9KI1 - chains 7 and 8 of the 60 polymer chains in the assembly; structure by electron microscopy, 3.30 A resolution.

== Chain 7 (and 8) ==
Name: Tail tube protein
Source organism: Escherichia phage Mu
Notes: chain 8 of this document is another copy of the same molecule, construct and numbering; everything in this record applies to it too
UniProt: P79679 (TUBE_BPMU); numbering as in UniProt (aligned over 1-118)
Amino-acid sequence (118 residues; row label = number of the first residue in the row):
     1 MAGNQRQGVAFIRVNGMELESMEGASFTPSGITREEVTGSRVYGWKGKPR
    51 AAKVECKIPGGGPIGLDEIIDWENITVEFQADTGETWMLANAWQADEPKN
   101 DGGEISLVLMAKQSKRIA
Disordered / not traced: 1-2, 118

== How chain 7 and chain 8 interact ==
Contacting residue pairs (46):
  R6(7) with G60(8); G61(8)
  Q7(7) with G60(8); G61(8); G102(8); G103(8)
  A25(7) with N100(8); D101(8); G102(8), hydrogen bond (backbone-backbone)
  S26(7) with K99(8), hydrogen bond; N100(8); D101(8)
  F27(7) with L66(8), hydrophobic; K99(8); N100(8), hydrogen bond (backbone-backbone)
  T28(7) with P98(8); K99(8)
  P29(7) with L66(8), hydrophobic; I70(8), hydrophobic; P98(8)
  T33(7) with D96(8), hydrogen bond (side chain-backbone)
  R34(7) with I70(8), hydrogen bond (side chain-backbone); E73(8), salt bridge; Q94(8); A95(8); D96(8)
  E36(7) with A51(8); M110(8)
  T38(7) with P49(8)
  G39(7) with P49(8)
  S40(7) with P49(8)
  V42(7) with R50(8); A51(8), hydrophobic; K112(8)
  Y43(7) with K112(8)
  G44(7) with W93(8)
  W45(7) with E73(8); W93(8)
  R50(7) with I70(8); D96(8); P98(8)
  T83(7) with G61(8)
  E85(7) with G61(8)
  W87(7) with L66(8), hydrophobic; D67(8)
  R116(7) with D67(8), salt bridge
Also at the interface, not in a pair above, chain 7 (26 interface residues in all): G8, S30, R41, F79
Also at the interface, not in a pair above, chain 8 (25 interface residues in all): G62, P63, W72, E97

== Summary ==
26 residues of chain 7 face 25 of chain 8 across their interface, with 5 hydrogen bonds and 2 salt bridges.
Polar pairs include R34(7)-E73(8), R116(7)-D67(8) and S26(7)-K99(8).
Chain 7 and chain 8 are both Tail tube protein (Escherichia phage Mu); the structure, Baseplate structure of
Escherichia phage Mu, was determined by electron microscopy (same publication as 9LJ8, 9JOD, 9KHX, 9KHY and
9KNU).
